Entry 7MOX (X-ray diffraction, 1.69 A resolution); this record covers chain A.

# Chain A
Molecule: Histone deacetylase 2
Source organism: Homo sapiens
Notes: EC 3.5.1.98
UniProt: Q92769 (HDAC2_HUMAN); residue numbers follow UniProt; this construct covers 1-376
Sequence (376 residues; each row starts with the number of its first residue):
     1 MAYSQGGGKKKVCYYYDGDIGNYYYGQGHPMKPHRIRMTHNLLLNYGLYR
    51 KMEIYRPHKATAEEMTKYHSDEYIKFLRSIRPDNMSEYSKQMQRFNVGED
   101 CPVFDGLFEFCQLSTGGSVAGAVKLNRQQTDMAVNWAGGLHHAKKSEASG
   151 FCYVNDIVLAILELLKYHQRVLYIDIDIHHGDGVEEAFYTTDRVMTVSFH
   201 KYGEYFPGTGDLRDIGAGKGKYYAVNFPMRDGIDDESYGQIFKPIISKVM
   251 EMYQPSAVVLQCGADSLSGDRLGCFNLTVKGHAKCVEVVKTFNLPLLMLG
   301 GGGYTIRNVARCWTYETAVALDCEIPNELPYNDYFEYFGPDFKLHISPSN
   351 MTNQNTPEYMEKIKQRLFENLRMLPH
Disordered / not traced: 1-7, 376
Ion coordination: Ca2+ site 1: Asp175, Asp177, His179, Ser198, Phe199; Zn2+: Asp177, His179, Asp265 (together with ZLS); Ca2+ site 2: Phe188, Thr191, Val194
Residues lining bound ligands: ZLS ((1S)-N-[(1S)-7,7-dihydroxy-1-{4-[(1R,4S)-1,2,3,4-tetrahydro-1,4-methanonaphthalen-6-yl]-1H-imidazol-2-yl}nonyl]-6-methyl-6-azaspiro[2.5]octane-1-carboxamide): Gly28, His29, Pro30, Met31, Glu99, Asp100, Leu140, His141, His142, Gly150, Phe151, Cys152, Asp177, His179, Phe206, Asp265, Leu272, Gly301, Gly302, Tyr304
Swiss-Prot annotation at these positions:
  - active site: His142
  - binding site (1D-myo-inositol 1,4,5,6-tetrakisphosphate): Gly28, Lys32, Arg271
  - binding site (Ca(2+)): Asp175, Asp177, His179, Phe188, Thr191, Val194, Ser198, Phe199, Tyr223
  - binding site (Zn(2+)): Asp177, His179, Asp265
  - modified residue: Lys75 (N6-acetyllysine), Lys221 (N6-acetyllysine), Cys262 (S-nitrosocysteine), Cys274 (S-nitrosocysteine)
  - cross-link: Lys75 (Glycyl lysine isopeptide (Lys-Gly) (interchain with G-Cter in SUMO2))

# Overview
Ligands of chain A: compound ZLS. Asp175, Asp177, His179, Ser198 and Phe199 form the Ca2+ site 1. The Zn2+
site is built by Asp177, His179 and Asp265. From UniProt: active-site residue His142, 3 residues binding
1D-myo-inositol 1,4,5,6-tetrakisphosphate, 9 Ca2+-binding residues and 3 Zn2+-binding residues.
Chain A is Histone deacetylase 2 (Homo sapiens); the structure, Structure of HDAC2 in complex with an
inhibitor (compound 14), was determined by X-ray diffraction, deposited together with 7MOS, 7MOT, 7MOY and
7MOZ.
